PDB entry 6NSM | X-ray diffraction, 2.80 A resolution | chains A and C of the 4 polymer chains in the assembly

Chain A:
Molecule: TetR family transcriptional regulator CifR
Organism: Pseudomonas aeruginosa UCBPP-PA14
UniProt: A0A0H2ZCS5 (A0A0H2ZCS5_PSEAB); residues 1-196 here = UniProt positions 1-196
Chain sequence (198 residues; each row starts with the number of its first residue; numbers below 1 keep their minus sign (Gly-1 is residue -1)):
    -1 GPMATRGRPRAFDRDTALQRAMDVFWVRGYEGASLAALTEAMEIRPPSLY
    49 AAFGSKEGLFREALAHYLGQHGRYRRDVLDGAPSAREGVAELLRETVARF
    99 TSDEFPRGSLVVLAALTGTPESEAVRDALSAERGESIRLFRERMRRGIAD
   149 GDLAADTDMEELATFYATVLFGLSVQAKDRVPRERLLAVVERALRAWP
Disordered / not traced: -1 to 3
Sequence notes: expression tag (-1 to 0); engineered mutation Thr99 (Cys in A0A0H2ZCS5), Ser107 (Cys in A0A0H2ZCS5), Arg181 (Cys in A0A0H2ZCS5)
Reported in the primary citation:
  - conformationally variable residues (side-chain flip): Ser107
  - mutagenesis - R6A: decreased binding to the 26-nt DNA strand (chain C)
  - mutagenesis - C99T/C181R: increased expression
  - mutagenesis - C99T: unchanged expression

Chain C:
Molecule: 26-nt DNA strand
Sequence (26 nucleotides; row label = number of the first residue in the row):
     1 TTATTTGTATCGATCACTATAAATTT

Interface between chain A and chain C:
Pairs across the interface (18; chain A residue first):
  Arg4(A) with DT2(C), hydrogen bond to the base; DA3(C), hydrogen bond to the sugar; DT4(C), sugar contact
  Gly5(A) with DA3(C), base contact; DT4(C), sugar contact
  Arg6(A) with DT4(C), hydrogen bond to the base; DT5(C), hydrogen bond to the base; DT6(C), sugar contact
  Pro7(A) with DT5(C), phosphate contact
  Arg8(A) with DT5(C), salt bridge to the phosphate; DT6(C), phosphate contact
  Ala9(A) with DT6(C), hydrogen bond to the phosphate
  Phe10(A) with DT6(C), phosphate contact
  Arg43(A) with DG7(C), salt bridge to the phosphate; DT8(C), base contact
  Pro45(A) with DG7(C), base contact; DT8(C), base contact
  Ser46(A) with DT6(C), hydrogen bond to the phosphate
Also at the interface, not in a pair above, chain A (11 interface residues in all): Pro44
Also at the interface, not in a pair above, chain C (9 interface residues in all): DT1, DA9

Overview:
11 residues of chain A and 9 residues of chain C are in contact; the contacts include 6 hydrogen bonds and 2
salt bridges. Polar contacts include Arg4(A)-DT2(C), Arg6(A)-DT4(C) and Arg6(A)-DT5(C). The paper reports that
R6A of chain A reduces binding to the 26-nt DNA strand (chain C); conformational variability at Ser107(A); 3
substitutions were tested in all.
Chain A is TetR family transcriptional regulator CifR (Pseudomonas aeruginosa UCBPP-PA14) and chain C is a
26-nt DNA strand; the structure, TetR family transcriptional regulator CifR C99T-C107S-C181R Cysteines mutant
complexed with 26bp double-strand operator DNA, was determined by X-ray diffraction (same publication as 6NSN
and 6NSR).
